PDB entry 7SOM | electron microscopy, 3.70 A resolution | chains DE and e of the 200 polymer chains in the assembly

[Chain DE]
Molecule: Tubulin beta
From: Chlamydomonas reinhardtii
UniProt: P04690 (TBB_CHLRE); residue numbers follow UniProt; this construct covers 1-443
Sequence (443 residues; row label = number of the first residue in the row):
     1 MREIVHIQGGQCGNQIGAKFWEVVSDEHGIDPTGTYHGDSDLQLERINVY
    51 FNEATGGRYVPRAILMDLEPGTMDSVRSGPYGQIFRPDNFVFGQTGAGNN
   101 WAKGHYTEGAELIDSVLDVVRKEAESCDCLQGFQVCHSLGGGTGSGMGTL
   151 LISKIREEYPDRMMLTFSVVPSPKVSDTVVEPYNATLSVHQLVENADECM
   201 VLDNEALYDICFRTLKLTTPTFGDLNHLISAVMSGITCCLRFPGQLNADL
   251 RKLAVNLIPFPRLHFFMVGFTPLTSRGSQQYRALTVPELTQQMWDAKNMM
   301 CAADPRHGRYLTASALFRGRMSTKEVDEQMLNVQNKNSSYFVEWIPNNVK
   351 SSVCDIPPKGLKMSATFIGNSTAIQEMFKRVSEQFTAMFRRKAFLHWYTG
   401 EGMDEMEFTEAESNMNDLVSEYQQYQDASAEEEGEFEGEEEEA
Unresolved in the structure: 428-443
Swiss-Prot annotation at these positions:
  - binding site (GTP): Q11, E69, S138, G142, T143, G144, N204, N226
  - binding site (Mg(2+)): E69

[Chain e]
Molecule: Unknown protein
From: Chlamydomonas reinhardtii
UniProt: A8JB78; residues 1-201 here = UniProt positions 1-201
Sequence (201 residues; each row starts with the number of its first residue):
     1 MEGAAGPSGFRNVEPLSRQERAAARDKDLLEKSRLQARNRGGPLKQPENV
    51 VGNPVMPARNAPAFCDEYDRFNRDVAGEMNAKKQQNLQKKEEVYAVKRAE
   101 QYHRERSNWETQAQAAAREAARLEASRTTGTGAKRNQGSESYNIISLNYN
   151 NSSGGQQLAAKDTAVKEARQARAVNLYSKSHSVSHNIITGEPIKFPTAGK
   201 E
Unresolved in the structure: 1-7, 40-44, 199-201

[Interface between chain DE and chain e]
Contacting residue pairs (63; chain DE residue first):
  K19(DE) - N53(e)  hydrogen bond
  E27(DE) - R70(e)
  D39(DE) - E67(e)
  D39(DE) - Y68(e)
  S40(DE) - F71(e)
  L42(DE) - F71(e)  hydrophobic
  L42(DE) - R73(e)
  Q43(DE) - F71(e)
  S78(DE) - R25(e)  hydrogen bond (backbone-side chain)
  P80(DE) - D26(e)
  L217(DE) - E48(e)
  L217(DE) - N49(e)
  T218(DE) - E48(e)
  T219(DE) - L35(e)
  T219(DE) - E48(e)
  T219(DE) - N49(e)  hydrogen bond (backbone-side chain)
  T221(DE) - D28(e)  hydrogen bond
  T221(DE) - E31(e)  hydrogen bond
  T221(DE) - L35(e)
  G223(DE) - D28(e)
  D224(DE) - K32(e)  salt bridge
  D224(DE) - N49(e)
  D224(DE) - P54(e)
  H227(DE) - N53(e)  hydrogen bond
  H227(DE) - P54(e)
  H227(DE) - V55(e)
  L228(DE) - V55(e)  hydrophobic
  F242(DE) - F71(e)  hydrophobic
  Q245(DE) - V75(e)
  F270(DE) - V55(e)  hydrophobic
  L273(DE) - V55(e)  hydrophobic
  R276(DE) - V50(e)
  Q279(DE) - M56(e)
  Q279(DE) - P57(e)
  Q279(DE) - A58(e)  hydrogen bond (side chain-backbone)
  Q279(DE) - A61(e)
  Q279(DE) - P62(e)
  Q280(DE) - N60(e)
  L284(DE) - A63(e)  hydrophobic
  R320(DE) - D69(e)  salt bridge
  R320(DE) - N72(e)  hydrogen bond (side chain-backbone)
  R320(DE) - E78(e)  salt bridge
  M321(DE) - V75(e)
  D355(DE) - R73(e)
  I356(DE) - R70(e)
  I356(DE) - F71(e)  hydrophobic
  P357(DE) - R70(e)  hydrogen bond (backbone-side chain)
  P358(DE) - R70(e)  hydrogen bond (backbone-side chain)
  K359(DE) - M56(e)
  K359(DE) - E67(e)  salt bridge
  K359(DE) - R70(e)
  G360(DE) - P57(e)
  G360(DE) - A63(e)
  G360(DE) - F64(e)
  G360(DE) - C65(e)
  L361(DE) - V55(e)
  L361(DE) - P57(e)
  L361(DE) - A63(e)
  L361(DE) - C65(e)  hydrogen bond (backbone-side chain)
  K362(DE) - P62(e)
  K362(DE) - A63(e)  hydrogen bond (backbone-backbone)
  K362(DE) - F64(e)
  K362(DE) - C65(e)
Interface residues without a listed pair, chain DE (42 interface residues in all): Q15, L215, K216, P220, F222, P272, R282, S322
Interface residues without a listed pair, chain e (35 interface residues in all): K27, R38, Q46, G52, D74

[Overview]
The interface between chain DE and chain e involves 42 residues on one side and 35 on the other, with 12
hydrogen bonds and 4 salt bridges. Polar pairs include D224(DE)-K32(e), R320(DE)-D69(e) and R320(DE)-E78(e).
Here chain DE is Tubulin beta and chain e is Unknown protein, both from Chlamydomonas reinhardtii. Entry 7SOM
(Ciliary C2 central pair apparatus isolated from Chlamydomonas reinhardtii) was determined by electron
microscopy.
